PDB entry 3M6B | X-ray diffraction, 1.30 A resolution | chain A

== Chain A ==
Name: Beta-lactamase
Source organism: Mycobacterium tuberculosis
Notes: EC 3.5.2.6
Reference sequence: P0C5C1 (BLAC_MYCTU); numbering as in UniProt (aligned over 43-307)
Sequence (265 residues; each row starts with the number of its first residue):
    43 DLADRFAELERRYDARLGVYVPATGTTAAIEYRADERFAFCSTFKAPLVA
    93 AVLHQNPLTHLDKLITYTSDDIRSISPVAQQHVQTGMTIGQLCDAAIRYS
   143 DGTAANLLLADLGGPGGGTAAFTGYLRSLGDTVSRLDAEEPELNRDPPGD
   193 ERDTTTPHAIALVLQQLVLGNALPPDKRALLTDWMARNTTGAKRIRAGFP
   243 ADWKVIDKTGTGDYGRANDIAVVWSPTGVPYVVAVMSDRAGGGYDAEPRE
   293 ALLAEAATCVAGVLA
Glycans and other covalent adducts: ERTAPENEM, bound form PRE-ISOMERIZED (1RG) linked to S84

== In short ==
Chain A is Beta-lactamase (Mycobacterium tuberculosis); the structure, Crystal Structure of the Ertapenem
Pre-isomerized Covalent Adduct with TB B-lactamase, was determined by X-ray diffraction together with 3IQA and
3M6H from the same study.
